5Z23 - chains F and J of the 10 polymer chains in the assembly; structure by X-ray diffraction, 2.73 A resolution.

# Chain F
Molecule: Histone H4
Organism: Homo sapiens
UniProtKB: P62805 (H4_HUMAN); residues 0-102 here correspond to UniProt positions 1-103 (UniProt number = residue number + 1)
Sequence (106 residues; numbered -3 to 102; the number before each row is that of its first residue; numbers below 1 keep their minus sign (Gly-3 is residue -3)):
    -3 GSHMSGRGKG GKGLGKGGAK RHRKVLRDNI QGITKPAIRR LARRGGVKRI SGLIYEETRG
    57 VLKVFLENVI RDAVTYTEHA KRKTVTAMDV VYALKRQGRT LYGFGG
Disordered / not traced: -3 to 18
Sequence notes: expression tag (-3 to -1)
UniProt features mapped onto this chain:
  - DNA-binding region: Lys16 to Lys20
  - modified residue: Ser1 (N-acetylserine), Arg3 (Asymmetric dimethylarginine), Lys5 (N6-(2-hydroxyisobutyryl)lysine), Lys8 (N6-(2-hydroxyisobutyryl)lysine), Lys12 (N6-(2-hydroxyisobutyryl)lysine), Lys16 (N6-(2-hydroxyisobutyryl)lysine), Lys20 (N6,N6,N6-trimethyllysine), Lys31 (N6-(2-hydroxyisobutyryl)lysine), Lys44 (N6-(2-hydroxyisobutyryl)lysine), Ser47 (Phosphoserine), Tyr51 (Phosphotyrosine), Lys59 (N6-(2-hydroxyisobutyryl)lysine), Lys77 (N6-(2-hydroxyisobutyryl)lysine), Lys79 (N6-(2-hydroxyisobutyryl)lysine), Thr80 (Phosphothreonine), Tyr88 (Phosphotyrosine), Lys91 (N6-(2-hydroxyisobutyryl)lysine)
  - cross-link (Glycyl lysine isopeptide (Lys-Gly)): Lys12 (interchain with G-Cter in SUMO2), Lys20 (interchain with G-Cter in SUMO2), Lys31 (interchain with G-Cter in SUMO2), Lys59 (interchain with G-Cter in SUMO2), Lys79 (interchain with G-Cter in SUMO2), Lys91 (interchain with G-Cter in SUMO2)
What the authors report for this chain:
  - conformationally variable residues (loop rearrangement): Lys20

# Chain J
Molecule: 146-nt DNA strand
Organism: Homo sapiens
Sequence (146 nucleotides; each row starts with the number of its first residue):
   147 ATCAATATCC ACCTGCAGAT TCTACCAAAA GTGTATTTGG AAACTGCTCC ATCAAAAGGC
   207 ATGTTCAGCT GAATTCAGCT GAACATGCCT TTTGATGGAG CAGTTTCCAA ATACACTTTT
   267 GGTAGAATCT GCAGGTGGAT ATTGAT

# How chain F and chain J interact
Residue-residue contacts (7):
  Lys20(F) with DG209(J), phosphate contact
  Thr30(F) with DA207(J), phosphate contact; DT208(J), phosphate contact
  Pro32(F) with DA207(J), phosphate contact; DT208(J), phosphate contact
  Arg36(F) with DA207(J), salt bridge to the phosphate
  Arg45(F) with DT216(J), sugar contact
Other interface residues (no listed pair), chain F (7 interface residues in all): Lys31, Thr80
Other interface residues (no listed pair), chain J (5 interface residues in all): DC196

# In short
7 residues of chain F and 5 residues of chain J are in contact, with 1 salt bridge. The salt-bridged pair is
Arg36(F)-DA207(J). UniProt lists a DNA-binding region on chain F. The paper reports conformational variability
at Lys20(F).
Chain F is Histone H4 and chain J is a 146-nt DNA strand, both from Homo sapiens; the structure, Crystal
structure of the nucleosome containing a chimeric histone H3/CENP-A CATD, was determined by X-ray diffraction
(same publication as 5ZBX).
